4WZQ - chains A and C of the 3 polymer chains in the assembly; structure by X-ray diffraction, 2.80 A resolution.

[Chain A]
Molecule: RNA dependent-RNA polymerase 3D
From: Foot-and-mouth disease virus
UniProtKB: A4H1Z0 (A4H1Z0_9PICO); residues 1-470 here correspond to UniProt positions 1858-2327 (UniProt number = residue number + 1857)
Sequence (481 residues; numbered 1 to 481; the number before each row is that of its first residue):
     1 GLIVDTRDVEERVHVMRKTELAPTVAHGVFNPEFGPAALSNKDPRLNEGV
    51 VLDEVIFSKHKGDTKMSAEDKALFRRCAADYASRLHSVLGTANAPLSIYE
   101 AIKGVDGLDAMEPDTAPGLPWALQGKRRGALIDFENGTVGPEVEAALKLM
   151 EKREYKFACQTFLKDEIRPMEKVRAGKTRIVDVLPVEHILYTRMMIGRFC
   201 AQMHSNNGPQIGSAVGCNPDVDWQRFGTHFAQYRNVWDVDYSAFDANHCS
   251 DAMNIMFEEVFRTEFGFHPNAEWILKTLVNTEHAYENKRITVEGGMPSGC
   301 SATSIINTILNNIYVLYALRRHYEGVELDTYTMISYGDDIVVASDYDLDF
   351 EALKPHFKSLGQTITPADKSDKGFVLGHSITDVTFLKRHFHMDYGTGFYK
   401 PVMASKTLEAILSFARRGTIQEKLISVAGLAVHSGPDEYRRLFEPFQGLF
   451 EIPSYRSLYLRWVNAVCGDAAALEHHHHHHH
Unresolved in the structure: 477-481
Construct notes: engineered mutation Glu-20 (Lys1877 in A4H1Z0); expression tag (471-481)
Metal / ion sites: Mn2+ near Asp-339 (its only coordinating residue here)
From the paper describing this entry:
  - conformationally variable residues (loop rearrangement, side-chain flip): Met-16 to Lys-18
  - contacts within the chain: Arg-17/Ser-40, Arg-17/Asn-41, Arg-17/Tyr-285, Arg-17/Glu-286
  - binding site for RNA template: Met-16, Phe-162, Lys-164

[Chain C]
Molecule: RNAprimer
Sequence (7 nucleotides; each row starts with the number of its first residue):
   914 UGGGCCC

[Chain A / chain C interface]
Pairs across the interface (27):
  Asp-114(A) with G915(C), phosphate contact
  Phe-134(A) with U914(C), phosphate contact
  Ser-304(A) with C920(C), base contact
  Tyr-336(A) with C920(C), hydrogen bond to the sugar
  Gly-337(A) with C920(C), sugar contact
  Asp-338(A) with C920(C), phosphate contact
  Asp-339(A) with C920(C), hydrogen bond to the phosphate
  Leu-386(A) with C919(C), sugar contact; C920(C), phosphate contact
  Lys-387(A) with C919(C), phosphate contact; C920(C), phosphate contact
  Arg-388(A) with C918(C), sugar contact; C919(C), sugar contact
  Met-403(A) with C919(C), phosphate contact
  Ile-411(A) with C918(C), sugar contact
  Arg-416(A) with G917(C), salt bridge to the phosphate
  Thr-419(A) with G916(C), phosphate contact; G917(C), phosphate contact
  Glu-422(A) with G915(C), hydrogen bond to the base; G916(C), sugar contact
  Lys-423(A) with G916(C), sugar contact; G917(C), phosphate contact; C918(C), salt bridge to the phosphate
  Ser-426(A) with G916(C), hydrogen bond to the base; G917(C), hydrogen bond to the sugar
  Val-427(A) with G917(C), sugar contact
  Leu-430(A) with C918(C), sugar contact
Interface residues without a listed pair, chain A (22 interface residues in all): Pro-113, Lys-164, Thr-407

[In short]
Chain A and chain C form an interface of 22 and 7 residues respectively, with 5 hydrogen bonds and 2 salt
bridges. Polar pairs include Glu-422(A)/G915(C), Ser-426(A)/G916(C) and Tyr-336(A)/C920(C). The paper reports
a binding site for RNA template at Met-16(A), Phe-162(A) and Lys-164(A); conformational variability at
Met-16(A).
Here chain A is RNA dependent-RNA polymerase 3D (Foot-and-mouth disease virus) and chain C is RNAprimer. Entry
4WZQ (Mutant K20E of RNA dependent RNA polymerase 3D from Foot-and-Mouth disease Virus complexed with RNA) was
determined by X-ray diffraction (same publication as 4WYL, 4WYW, 4WZM and 4X2B).
